PDB entry 6D67 | X-ray diffraction, 2.55 A resolution | chains A and B

# Chain A
Name: Maltose-binding periplasmic protein, Dual specificity protein phosphatase 1
From: Escherichia coli (strain K12)
Notes: EC 3.1.3.16, 3.1.3.48
UniProtKB: chimeric construct of P0AEX9, P28562: residues 2-366 from P0AEX9 (MALE_ECOLI) positions 27-391 (UniProt number = residue number + 25); residues 372-514 from P28562 positions 172-314 (UniProt number = residue number - 200)
Chain sequence (520 residues; row label = number of the first residue in the row):
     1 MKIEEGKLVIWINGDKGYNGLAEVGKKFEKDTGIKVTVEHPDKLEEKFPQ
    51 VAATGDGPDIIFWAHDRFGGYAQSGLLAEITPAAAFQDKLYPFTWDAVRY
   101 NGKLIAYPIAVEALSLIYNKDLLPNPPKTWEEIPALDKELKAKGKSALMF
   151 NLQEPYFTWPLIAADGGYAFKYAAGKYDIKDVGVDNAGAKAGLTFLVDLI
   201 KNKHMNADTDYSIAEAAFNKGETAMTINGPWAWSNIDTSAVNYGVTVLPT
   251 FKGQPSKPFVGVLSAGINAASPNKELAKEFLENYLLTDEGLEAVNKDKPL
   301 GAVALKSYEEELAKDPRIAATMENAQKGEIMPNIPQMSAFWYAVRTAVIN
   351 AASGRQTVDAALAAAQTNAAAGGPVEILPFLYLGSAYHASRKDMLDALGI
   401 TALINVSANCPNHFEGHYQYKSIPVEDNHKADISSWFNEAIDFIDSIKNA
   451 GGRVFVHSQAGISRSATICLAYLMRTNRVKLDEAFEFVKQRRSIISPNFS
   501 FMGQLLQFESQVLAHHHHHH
Not modelled in the structure: 1, 516-520
Differences from the reference sequence: initiating methionine (1); engineered mutation Ala83 (Asp108 in P0AEX9), Ala84 (Lys109 in P0AEX9), Ala173 (Glu198 in P0AEX9), Ala174 (Asn199 in P0AEX9), Ala240 (Lys265 in P0AEX9), Ala360 (Glu385 in P0AEX9), Ala363 (Lys388 in P0AEX9), Ala364 (Asp389 in P0AEX9), Ser458 (Cys258 in P28562); linker (367-371); expression tag (515-520)

# Chain B
Name: Designed AR protein mbp3_16
From: synthetic construct
Chain sequence (136 residues; numbered 1 to 136; the number before each row is that of its first residue):
     1 MRGSHHHHHHGSDLGKKLLEAAHAGQDDEVRILMANGADVNAMDNFGVTP
    51 LHLAAYWGHFEIVEVLLKYGADVNASDATGDTPLHLAAKWGYLGIVEVLL
   101 KYGADVNAQDKFGKTAFDISIDNGNEDLAEILQKLN
Not modelled in the structure: 1-7, 136

# Chain A / chain B interface
Contacting residue pairs - 28 pairs, chain A then chain B:
  Pro134(A) with Tyr56(B)
  Ala135(A) with Trp90(B), hydrophobic
  Asp137(A) with Trp57(B)
  Lys138(A) with Tyr56(B), hydrogen bond (side chain-backbone); Trp57(B); Trp90(B); Tyr92(B), hydrogen bond
  Thr194(A) with Lys111(B)
  Val197(A) with Phe46(B), hydrophobic
  Asp198(A) with Thr79(B); Lys111(B), salt bridge
  Lys201(A) with Phe46(B); Val48(B); Asp77(B), salt bridge; Thr79(B); Asp81(B), salt bridge
  Asn202(A) with Tyr56(B); Trp57(B), hydrogen bond (backbone-side chain)
  Lys203(A) with Glu20(B), salt bridge; His23(B)
  His204(A) with Tyr56(B), hydrogen bond; Trp57(B)
  Ala351(A) with Phe46(B)
  Ala352(A) with Phe46(B)
  Ser353(A) with Asn45(B); Phe46(B)
  Gly354(A) with Asn45(B); Phe46(B)
Also at the interface, not in a pair above, chain A (17 interface residues in all): Lys141, Ile200
Also at the interface, not in a pair above, chain B (17 interface residues in all): Asp44, Leu53, Leu86, Lys89

# Overview
Chain A and chain B each contribute 17 residues to their interface; the contacts include 4 hydrogen bonds and
4 salt bridges. Polar contacts include Asp198(A)-Lys111(B), Lys201(A)-Asp77(B) and Lys201(A)-Asp81(B).
Here chain A is Maltose-binding periplasmic protein, Dual specificity protein phosphatase 1 (Escherichia coli
(strain K12)) and chain B is Designed AR protein mbp3_16 (synthetic construct). Entry 6D67 (Crystal structure
of the human dual specificity phosphatase 1 catalytic domain (C258S) as a maltose binding ...) was determined
by X-ray diffraction (same publication as 6D65 and 6D66).
